Entry 8HPM (electron microscopy, 3.82 A resolution); this record covers chains B and C of the 5 polymer chains in the assembly.

== Chain B ==
Molecule: ABC transporter, permease protein SugB
Organism: Mycolicibacterium smegmatis MC2 155
Reference sequence: A0R2C1 (A0R2C1_MYCS2); residue numbers follow UniProt; this construct covers 1-278
Amino-acid sequence (278 residues; numbered 1 to 278; the number before each row is that of its first residue):
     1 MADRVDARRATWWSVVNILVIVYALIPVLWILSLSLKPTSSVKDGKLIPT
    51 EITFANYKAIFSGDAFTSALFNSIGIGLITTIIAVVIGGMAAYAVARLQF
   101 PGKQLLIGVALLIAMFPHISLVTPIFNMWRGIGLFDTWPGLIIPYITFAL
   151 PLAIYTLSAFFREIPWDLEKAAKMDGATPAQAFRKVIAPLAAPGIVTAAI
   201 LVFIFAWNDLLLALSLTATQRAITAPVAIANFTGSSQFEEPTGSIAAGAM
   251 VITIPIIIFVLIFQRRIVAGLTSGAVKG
Disordered / not traced: 1-5, 277-278

== Chain C ==
Molecule: ABC transporter, ATP-binding protein SugC
Organism: Mycolicibacterium smegmatis MC2 155
Reference sequence: A0R2C0 (A0R2C0_MYCS2); residues 1-406 here = UniProt positions 1-406
Amino-acid sequence (406 residues; row label = number of the first residue in the row):
     1 MAEIVLDRVTKSYPDGAGGVRAAVKEFSMTIADGEFIILVGPSGCGKSTT
    51 LNMIAGLEEITSGELRIGGERVNEKAPKDRDIAMVFQSYALYPHMTVRQN
   101 IAFPLTLAKVPKAEIAAKVEETAKILDLSELLDRKPGQLSGGQRQRVAMG
   151 RAIVRSPKAFLMDQPLSNLDAKLRVQMRAEISRLQDRLGTTTVYVTHDQT
   201 EAMTLGDRVVVMLAGEVQQIGTPDELYSSPANLFVAGFIGSPAMNFFPAT
   251 RTDVGVRLPFGEVTLTPHMLDLLDKQARPENIIVGIRPEHIEDSALLDGY
   301 ARIRALTFSVRADIVESLGADKYVHFTTEGAGAESAQLAELAADSGAGTN
   351 QFIARVSADSRVRTGEQIELAIDTTKLSIFDAATGLNLTRDITPTDPTEA
   401 AGPDAG
Disordered / not traced: 1, 15-20, 392-406
Construct notes: engineered mutation Gln164 (Glu in A0R2C0)
Small-molecule neighbours: ATP (adenosine-5'-triphosphate): Tyr13, Ser43, Gly44, Cys45, Gly46, Lys47, Ser48, Thr49, Gln87, Gln164

== Chain B / chain C interface ==
Contacting residue pairs (20):
  Leu168(B) - Leu91(C)
  Lys170(B) - Leu57(C)
  Ala171(B) - Phe86(C)  hydrophobic
  Ala171(B) - Tyr92(C)
  Ala171(B) - Arg151(C)
  Ala172(B) - Tyr92(C)  hydrogen bond (backbone-side chain)
  Met174(B) - Ala83(C)
  Met174(B) - Met84(C)
  Met174(B) - Arg155(C)  hydrogen bond (backbone-side chain)
  Asp175(B) - Tyr92(C)  hydrogen bond
  Asp175(B) - Leu107(C)
  Asp175(B) - Arg151(C)  salt bridge
  Gly176(B) - Leu107(C)
  Gln181(B) - Leu107(C)
  Val186(B) - Tyr92(C)  hydrophobic
  Val186(B) - His94(C)
  Val186(B) - Phe103(C)  hydrophobic
  Pro189(B) - His94(C)
  Leu190(B) - Pro93(C)  hydrophobic
  Leu190(B) - His94(C)
Other interface residues (no listed pair), chain B (12 interface residues in all): Ala177
Other interface residues (no listed pair), chain C (16 interface residues in all): Asn52, Lys78, Ala90, Pro104

== In short ==
12 residues of chain B and 16 residues of chain C are in contact, with 3 hydrogen bonds and 1 salt bridge.
Among the polar pairs are Asp175(B)-Arg151(C), Ala172(B)-Tyr92(C) and Met174(B)-Arg155(C). Ligands of chain C:
ATP.
Here chain B is ABC transporter, permease protein SugB and chain C is ABC transporter, ATP-binding protein
SugC, both from Mycolicibacterium smegmatis MC2 155. Entry 8HPM (LpqY-SugABC in state 2) was determined by
electron microscopy together with 8HPL, 8HPN, 8HPR and 8HPS from the same study.
